6NAH - chains A and c of the 14 polymer chains in the assembly; structure by X-ray diffraction, 2.70 A resolution.

Chain A:
Protein: ATP-dependent Clp protease proteolytic subunit
Source organism: Neisseria meningitidis
Notes: EC 3.4.21.92
UniProt: I4E574 (I4E574_NEIME); residues 1-204 here correspond to UniProt positions 6-209 (UniProt number = residue number + 5)
Amino-acid sequence (217 residues; row label = number of the first residue in the row; numbers below 1 keep their minus sign (His-12 is residue -12)):
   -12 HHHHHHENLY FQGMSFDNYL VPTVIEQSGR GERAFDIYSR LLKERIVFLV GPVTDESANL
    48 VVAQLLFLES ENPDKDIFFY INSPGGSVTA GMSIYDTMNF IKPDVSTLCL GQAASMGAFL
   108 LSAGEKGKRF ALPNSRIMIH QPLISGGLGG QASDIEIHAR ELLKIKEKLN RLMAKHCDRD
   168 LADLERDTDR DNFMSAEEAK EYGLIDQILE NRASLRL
Not modelled in the structure: -12 to 22, 198-204
Differences from the reference sequence: expression tag (-12 to 0)
Residues lining bound ligands:
  - octanoic acid (caprylic acid) (OCA), molecule 1: Arg27, Leu28, Glu31, Ile33, Tyr67
  - octanoic acid (caprylic acid) (OCA), molecule 2: Leu53, Phe54, Glu56, Ser57
Reported in the primary citation:
  - binding site for Acyldepsipeptide-14 (chain c): Tyr67, Leu95, Leu97, Phe117, Leu119, Leu196
  - binding site for Acyldepsipeptide-14: Val49, Leu53, Glu56, Thr84, Phe87
  - binding site for octanoic acid (caprylic acid): Arg27, Leu28, Glu31, Ile33, Leu53, Phe54, Ser57, Tyr67
  - contacts within the chain: Arg27-Glu31
  - conformationally variable residues (order/disorder transition): Leu130 to Gly137
  - mutagenesis - E31A, E58A: increased catalytic activity on casein
  - mutagenesis - E31A/E58A: increased catalytic activity
  - mutagenesis - Y67A: decreased expression

Chain c:
Protein: Acyldepsipeptide-14
Amino-acid sequence (6 residues; row label = number of the first residue in the row):
     2 XXPXAX
Modified positions: WFP (3,5-difluoro-L-phenylalanine) at position 2, ALO (allo-threonine) at position 3, YCP ((2S)-piperidine-2-carboxylic acid) at position 5, MP8 ((4R)-4-methyl-L-proline) at position 7
Covalently attached groups: octanoic acid (caprylic acid) (OCA) linked to WFP_2; covalent link ALO_3-MP8_7

How chain A and chain c interact:
Residue-residue contacts - 15 pairs, chain A then chain c:
  Glu31(A) with MP8_7(c)
  Ile33(A) with MP8_7(c)
  Phe65(A) with Ala6(c); MP8_7(c)
  Tyr67(A) with WFP_2(c), hydrogen bond (side chain-backbone); Ala6(c), hydrogen bond (side chain-backbone); MP8_7(c)
  Leu95(A) with WFP_2(c)
  Leu97(A) with WFP_2(c)
  Phe117(A) with YCP_5(c); Ala6(c), hydrophobic
  Leu119(A) with WFP_2(c)
  Gln194(A) with YCP_5(c)
  Leu196(A) with WFP_2(c); YCP_5(c)
Also at the interface, not in a pair above, chain A (11 interface residues in all): Ser93

Summary:
11 residues of chain A face 4 of chain c across their interface, with 2 hydrogen bonds. Among the polar pairs
are Tyr67(A)-WFP_2(c) and Tyr67(A)-Ala6(c). From the paper: a binding site for octanoic acid (caprylic acid)
at Arg27(A), Leu28(A) and Glu31(A) among others; E31A and E58A of chain A increase catalytic activity on
casein; 4 substitutions were tested in all.
Chain A is ATP-dependent Clp protease proteolytic subunit (Neisseria meningitidis) and chain c is
Acyldepsipeptide-14; the structure, Crystal structure of Neisseria meningitidis ClpP protease in complex with
Acyldepsipeptide-14 (ADEP-14), was determined by X-ray diffraction together with 6NAQ, 6NAW, 6NAY and 6NB1
from the same study.
